PDB entry 1HBM | X-ray diffraction, 1.80 A resolution | chains B and D of the 6 polymer chains in the assembly

== Chain B ==
Name: Methyl-coenzyme M reductase I beta subunit
From: Methanothermobacter thermautotrophicus
UniProtKB: P11560 (MCRB_METTM); residues 2-443 here correspond to UniProt positions 1-442 (UniProt number = residue number - 1)
Amino-acid sequence (442 residues; row label = number of the first residue in the row):
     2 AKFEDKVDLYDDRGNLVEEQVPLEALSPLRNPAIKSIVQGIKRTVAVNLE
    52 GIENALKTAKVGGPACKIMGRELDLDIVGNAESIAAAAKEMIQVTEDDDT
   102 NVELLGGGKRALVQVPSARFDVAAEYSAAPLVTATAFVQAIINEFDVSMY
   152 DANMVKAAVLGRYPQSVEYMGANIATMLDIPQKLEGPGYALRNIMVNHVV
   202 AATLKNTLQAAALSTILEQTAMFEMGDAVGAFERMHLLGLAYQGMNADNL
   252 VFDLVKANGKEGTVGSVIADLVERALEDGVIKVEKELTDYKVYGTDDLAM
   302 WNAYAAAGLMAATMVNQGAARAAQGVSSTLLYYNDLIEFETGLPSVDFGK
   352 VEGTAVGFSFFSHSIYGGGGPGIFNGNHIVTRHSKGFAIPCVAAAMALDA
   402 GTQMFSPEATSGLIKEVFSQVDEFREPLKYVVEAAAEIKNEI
Bound ions: Na+ site 1: D99, T101; Na+ site 2 near N441 (its only coordinating residue here)
Ligand contacts:
  - factor 430 (F43): S365, I366, Y367
  - SHT (O-phosphono-N-{(2E)-7-[(2-sulfoethyl)dithio]hept-2-enoyl}-L-threonine): F361, F362, Y367, G368, G369, H379, I380, V381

== Chain D ==
Name: Methyl-coenzyme M reductase I alpha subunit
From: Methanothermobacter thermautotrophicus
UniProtKB: P11558 (MCRA_METTM); residues 2-550 here correspond to UniProt positions 1-549 (UniProt number = residue number - 1)
Amino-acid sequence (549 residues; numbered 2 to 550; the number before each row is that of its first residue):
     2 ADKLFINALKKKFEESPEEKKTTFYTLGGWKQSERKTEFVNAGKEVAAKR
    52 GIPQYNPDIGTPLGQRVLMPYQVSTTDTYVEGDDLHFVNNAAMQQMWDDI
   102 RRTVIVGLNHAHAVIEKRLGKEVTPETITHYLETVNHAMPGAAVVQEHMV
   152 ETHPALVADSYVKVFTGNDEIADEIDPAFVIDINKQFPEDQAETLKAEVG
   202 DGIWQVVRIPTIVSRTCDGATTSRWSAMQIGMSMISAYKQAAGEAATGDF
   252 AYAAKHAEVIHMGTYLPVRRARGENEPGGVPFGYLADICQSSRVNYEDPV
   302 RVSLDVVATGAMLYDQIWLGSYMSGGVGFTQYATAAYTDNILDDFTYFGK
   352 EYVEDKYGLCEAPNNMDTVLDVATEVTFYGLEQYEEYPALLEDQFGGSQR
   402 AAVVAAAAGCSTAFATGNAQTGLSGWYLSMYLHKEQHSRLGFYGYDLQDQ
   452 CGASNVFSIRGDEGLPLELRGPNYPNYAMNVGHQGEYAGISQAPHAARGD
   502 AFVFNPLVKIAFADDNLVFDFTNVRGEFAKGALREFEPAGERALITPAK
Unresolved in the structure: 550
Differences from the reference sequence: modified residue (257, 271, 400, 445, 452)
Modified residues: H257 (n1-methylated histidine; MHS); R271 (5-methyl-arginine; AGM); Q400 (2-methyl-glutamine; MGN); G445 (thioglycin; GL3); C452 (s-methylcysteine; SMC)
Bound ions: Na+ site 1: K11, F14; Na+ site 2: P58, I60, T62; factor 430 Ni: Q147 (together with SHT); Zn2+: C218 (shared with 1 residue of chain A); Na+ site 3: R270 (together with glycerol)
Ligand contacts:
  - factor 430 (F43), molecule 1: A143, A144, V145, V146, Q147, M150, V151, M229, Q230, M233, I236, A243, G244
  - factor 430 (F43), molecule 2: G326, G327, V328, G329, F330, T331, Q332, Y333, F396, G397, G398, Q400, G442, F443
  - SHT (O-phosphono-N-{(2E)-7-[(2-sulfoethyl)dithio]hept-2-enoyl}-L-threonine), molecule 1: R225, K256, H257
  - SHT, molecule 2: R270, R271, L320, M324, S325, F330, Y333, F443, A479, M480, N481, V482

== How chain B and chain D interact ==
Contacting residue pairs - 101 pairs, chain B then chain D:
  V62(B) - F505(D)
  G63(B) - L470(D)
  P65(B) - I261(D)
  P65(B) - N506(D)  hydrogen bond (backbone-side chain)
  A66(B) - N506(D)
  A66(B) - P507(D)
  A66(B) - L508(D)  hydrophobic
  C67(B) - Y285(D)
  C67(B) - F505(D)
  C67(B) - N506(D)
  K68(B) - E199(D)  salt bridge
  K68(B) - F503(D)
  K68(B) - V504(D)
  K68(B) - F505(D)  hydrogen bond (backbone-backbone)
  I69(B) - P467(D)  hydrophobic
  I69(B) - E469(D)
  I69(B) - L470(D)  hydrophobic
  I69(B) - H496(D)
  M70(B) - T195(D)
  M70(B) - H496(D)
  M70(B) - R499(D)
  M70(B) - D501(D)
  M70(B) - A502(D)
  M70(B) - F503(D)  hydrophobic
  G71(B) - R499(D)
  R72(B) - N419(D)
  R72(B) - Q421(D)  hydrogen bond
  R72(B) - P467(D)
  R72(B) - E469(D)  salt bridge
  V139(B) - I460(D)  hydrophobic
  M150(B) - F458(D)
  Y151(B) - N365(D)
  Y151(B) - N366(D)
  Y151(B) - M367(D)  hydrogen bond (side chain-backbone)
  Y151(B) - T422(D)
  Y151(B) - F458(D)  hydrophobic
  A153(B) - I460(D)
  N154(B) - Q421(D)
  N154(B) - I460(D)
  N154(B) - P467(D)
  M155(B) - P467(D)  hydrophobic
  K157(B) - I460(D)
  K157(B) - R461(D)
  K157(B) - G462(D)  hydrogen bond (side chain-backbone)
  K157(B) - G465(D)  hydrogen bond (side chain-backbone)
  A158(B) - P467(D)
  A158(B) - L470(D)  hydrophobic
  G162(B) - L466(D)
  R163(B) - P282(D)
  R163(B) - Y285(D)  hydrogen bond
  R163(B) - L466(D)
  R163(B) - L470(D)
  R163(B) - F505(D)
  Y164(B) - G462(D)
  Y164(B) - L466(D)
  P165(B) - G462(D)
  P165(B) - D463(D)
  P165(B) - L466(D)
  P165(B) - N474(D)
  P165(B) - Y475(D)  hydrophobic
  P165(B) - P476(D)
  Q166(B) - G279(D)  hydrogen bond (side chain-backbone)
  Q166(B) - G280(D)  hydrogen bond (side chain-backbone)
  Q166(B) - L470(D)
  Q166(B) - G472(D)  hydrogen bond (side chain-backbone)
  Q166(B) - P473(D)
  Q166(B) - N474(D)  hydrogen bond (side chain-backbone)
  Q166(B) - Y475(D)  hydrogen bond (side chain-backbone)
  V168(B) - Y266(D)
  V168(B) - P268(D)
  E169(B) - Y266(D)  hydrogen bond
  M171(B) - T265(D)
  K184(B) - Y266(D)
  Q325(B) - R119(D)
  Q325(B) - A246(D)
  S363(B) - A246(D)
  H364(B) - G244(D)
  H364(B) - E245(D)
  H364(B) - A246(D)
  S365(B) - T248(D)
  S365(B) - G249(D)
  I366(B) - M229(D)
  I366(B) - M233(D)  hydrophobic
  I366(B) - I236(D)  hydrophobic
  I366(B) - T248(D)
  I366(B) - A252(D)
  Y367(B) - M229(D)  hydrophobic
  Y367(B) - K256(D)  hydrogen bond (backbone-side chain)
  G368(B) - A252(D)
  G368(B) - K256(D)
  G369(B) - Y253(D)
  G370(B) - G249(D)
  I374(B) - Y253(D)
  T403(B) - R119(D)
  Q404(B) - R119(D)
  M405(B) - A114(D)
  M405(B) - K118(D)
  M405(B) - D250(D)
  F406(B) - D250(D)
  F406(B) - Y253(D)  hydrophobic
  F406(B) - A258(D)  hydrophobic
Also at the interface, not in a pair above, chain B (50 interface residues in all): K61, T136, Q140, I143, D152, S167, I181, M196, G371
Also at the interface, not in a pair above, chain D (65 interface residues in all): V115, G232, L267, V281, A420, S459, L468, R471

== In short ==
Chain B and chain D form an interface of 50 and 65 residues respectively; the contacts include 14 hydrogen
bonds and 2 salt bridges. Polar contacts include K68(B)-E199(D), R72(B)-E469(D) and P65(B)-N506(D).
Here chain B is Methyl-coenzyme M reductase I beta subunit and chain D is Methyl-coenzyme M reductase I alpha
subunit, both from Methanothermobacter thermautotrophicus. Entry 1HBM (Methyl-coenzyme M reductase enzyme
product complex) was determined by X-ray diffraction together with 1HBN, 1HBO and 1HBU from the same study.
